3BGW - chains C and D of the 6 polymer chains in the assembly; structure by X-ray diffraction, 3.91 A resolution.

== Chain C (and D) ==
Molecule: DNAB-Like Replicative Helicase
Organism: Bacillus phage SPP1
Notes: chain D of this document is another copy of the same molecule, construct and numbering; everything in this record applies to it too
UniProtKB: Q38152 (Q38152_BPSPP); residue numbers follow UniProt; this construct covers 1-442
Amino-acid sequence (444 residues; row label = number of the first residue in the row; numbers below 1 keep their minus sign (Gly-1 is residue -1)):
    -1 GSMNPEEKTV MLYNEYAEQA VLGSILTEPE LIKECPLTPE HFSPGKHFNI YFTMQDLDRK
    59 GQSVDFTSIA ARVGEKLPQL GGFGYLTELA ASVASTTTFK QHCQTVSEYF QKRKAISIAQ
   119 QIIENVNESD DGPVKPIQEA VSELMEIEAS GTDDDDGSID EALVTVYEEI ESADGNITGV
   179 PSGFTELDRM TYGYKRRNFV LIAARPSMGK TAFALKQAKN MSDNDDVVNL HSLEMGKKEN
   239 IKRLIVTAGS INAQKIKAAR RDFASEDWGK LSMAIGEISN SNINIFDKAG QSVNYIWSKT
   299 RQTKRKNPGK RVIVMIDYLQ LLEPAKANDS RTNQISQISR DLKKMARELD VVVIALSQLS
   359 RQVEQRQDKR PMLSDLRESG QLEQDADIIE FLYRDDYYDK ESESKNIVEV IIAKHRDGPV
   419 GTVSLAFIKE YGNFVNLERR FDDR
Disordered / not traced: -1 to 11, 126-131, 437-442 (chain D: -1 to 11, 126-131, 147-156, 437-442)
Differences from the reference sequence: expression tag (-1 to 0)
Cystine bridges: Cys33-Cys101

== Chain C / chain D interface ==
Contacting residue pairs (75):
  Asn12(C) - Ala69(D)  hydrogen bond (side chain-backbone)
  Tyr14(C) - Ala68(D)
  Tyr14(C) - Ala69(D)  hydrophobic
  Tyr14(C) - Gly72(D)
  Tyr14(C) - Leu75(D)
  Ala15(C) - Ala69(D)
  Ala18(C) - Thr65(D)
  Ser90(C) - Thr65(D)
  Thr96(C) - Ser61(D)
  Thr96(C) - Asp63(D)
  Gln99(C) - Gln60(D)
  Gln99(C) - Ser61(D)  hydrogen bond
  Gln99(C) - Ser66(D)  hydrogen bond
  His100(C) - Thr65(D)
  His100(C) - Ser66(D)
  His100(C) - Ala69(D)
  Arg203(C) - Glu381(D)  salt bridge
  Arg203(C) - Gln382(D)
  Ser230(C) - Arg345(D)
  Leu231(C) - Arg345(D)
  Glu232(C) - Arg195(D)  hydrogen bond (backbone-side chain)
  Glu232(C) - Lys341(D)
  Glu232(C) - Arg345(D)
  Glu232(C) - Gln382(D)
  Glu232(C) - Arg414(D)  salt bridge
  Met233(C) - Arg195(D)
  Met233(C) - Arg345(D)  hydrogen bond (backbone-side chain)
  Gly234(C) - Arg345(D)
  Lys236(C) - Glu167(D)  salt bridge
  Ile239(C) - Ile157(D)  hydrophobic
  Ile239(C) - Ala160(D)
  Ile239(C) - Leu161(D)  hydrophobic
  Arg241(C) - Arg414(D)  hydrogen bond (side chain-backbone)
  Ile254(C) - Ile168(D)  hydrophobic
  Lys255(C) - Asp415(D)  hydrogen bond (side chain-backbone)
  Ala256(C) - Ala171(D)
  Ala256(C) - Tyr190(D)  hydrophobic
  Arg258(C) - Ile168(D)
  Arg259(C) - Glu169(D)  salt bridge
  Arg259(C) - Ala171(D)
  Ser270(C) - Tyr165(D)  hydrogen bond
  Ile273(C) - Leu161(D)  hydrophobic
  Ile273(C) - Tyr165(D)  hydrophobic
  Ile276(C) - Ile157(D)
  Ile276(C) - Leu161(D)  hydrophobic
  Ser277(C) - Asp158(D)
  Ile281(C) - Ile157(D)  hydrogen bond (backbone-backbone)
  Asn282(C) - Ile157(D)
  Ile283(C) - Ile157(D)
  Asp285(C) - Arg345(D)  hydrogen bond (backbone-side chain)
  Ala287(C) - Glu346(D)
  Arg299(C) - Lys31(D)  hydrogen bond (side chain-backbone)
  Arg299(C) - Glu32(D)
  Arg303(C) - Glu32(D)
  Arg303(C) - Lys98(D)
  Tyr316(C) - Gln382(D)  hydrogen bond (side chain-backbone)
  Tyr316(C) - Asp383(D)
  Gln318(C) - Arg338(D)
  Gln318(C) - Gln379(D)
  Leu319(C) - Asp383(D)
  Glu321(C) - Lys342(D)  salt bridge
  Ala325(C) - Lys324(D)  hydrogen bond (backbone-side chain)
  Asn326(C) - Lys324(D)
  Asp327(C) - Lys324(D)  hydrogen bond (backbone-side chain)
  Arg329(C) - Asn331(D)
  Arg329(C) - Arg338(D)
  Gln332(C) - Lys324(D)
  Gln356(C) - Gln379(D)  hydrogen bond
  Gln356(C) - Gln382(D)  hydrogen bond
  Leu357(C) - Gln382(D)
  Arg359(C) - Arg375(D)  hydrogen bond (side chain-backbone)
  Arg359(C) - Glu376(D)
  Arg359(C) - Ser377(D)
  Arg375(C) - Gly378(D)
  Arg375(C) - Gln379(D)
Also at the interface, not in a pair above, chain C (55 interface residues in all): Pro204, Lys235, Ile243, Ala257, Asn278, Ser279, Lys286, Gly288, Glu362
Also at the interface, not in a pair above, chain D (43 interface residues in all): Val164, Ser372, Leu374

== In short ==
55 residues of chain C face 43 of chain D across their interface, with 17 hydrogen bonds and 5 salt bridges.
Among the polar pairs are Arg203(C)-Glu381(D), Glu232(C)-Arg414(D) and Lys236(C)-Glu167(D).
Both chains are DNAB-Like Replicative Helicase (Bacillus phage SPP1). Entry 3BGW (The Structure Of A DnaB-Like
Replicative Helicase And Its Interactions With Primase) was determined by X-ray diffraction together with 3BH0
from the same study.
